PDB entry 7JZS | X-ray diffraction, 1.30 A resolution | chain A

Chain A:
Name: Aminoglycoside 2'-N-acetyltransferase
From: Providencia stuartii
Notes: EC 2.3.1.59
Reference sequence: Q52424 (AAC2_PROST); numbering as in UniProt (aligned over 2-178)
Amino-acid sequence (182 residues; row label = number of the first residue in the row):
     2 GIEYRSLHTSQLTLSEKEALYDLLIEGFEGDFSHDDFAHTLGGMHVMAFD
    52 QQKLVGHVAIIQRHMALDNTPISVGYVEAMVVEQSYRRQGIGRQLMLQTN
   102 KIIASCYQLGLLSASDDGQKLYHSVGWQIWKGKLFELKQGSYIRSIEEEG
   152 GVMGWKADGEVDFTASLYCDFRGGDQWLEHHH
Differences from the reference sequence: expression tag (179-183)
Residues lining bound ligands: coenzyme A (COA): Gly-28, Phe-29, Met-81, Val-82, Val-83, Arg-88, Arg-89, Gln-90, Gly-91, Ile-92, Gly-93, Arg-94, Ser-114, Leu-122, Tyr-123
Curated features (UniProtKB/Swiss-Prot):
  - binding site (substrate): Asp-32, Glu-79, Ala-80, Ser-114, Glu-148, Glu-149
  - binding site (CoA): Met-81 to Val-83, Arg-88 to Gly-93

Overview:
Chain A binds coenzyme A. Curated annotation (UniProt) lists 6 substrate-binding residues and 9 CoA-binding
residues.
Chain A is Aminoglycoside 2'-N-acetyltransferase (Providencia stuartii); the structure, Aminoglycoside
N-2'-Acetyltransferase-Ia [AAC(2')-Ia] in complex with CoA, was determined by X-ray diffraction together with
6VR2, 6VR3 and 6VTA from the same study.
